PDB entry 7QY6 | X-ray diffraction, 1.65 A resolution | chains BBB and DDD of the 4 polymer chains in the assembly

== Chain BBB (and DDD) ==
Protein: Beta-aspartyl-peptidase
Source organism: Escherichia coli
Notes: EC 3.4.19.5; chain DDD of this document is another copy of the same molecule, construct and numbering; everything in this record applies to it too
UniProtKB: A0A246NXR9 (A0A246NXR9_ECOLX); residue numbers follow UniProt; this construct covers 179-321
Sequence (143 residues; row label = number of the first residue in the row):
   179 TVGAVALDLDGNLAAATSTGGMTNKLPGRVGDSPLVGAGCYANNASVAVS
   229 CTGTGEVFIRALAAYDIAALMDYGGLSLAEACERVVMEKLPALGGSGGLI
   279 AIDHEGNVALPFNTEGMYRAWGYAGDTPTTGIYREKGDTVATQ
Unresolved in the structure: 314-321
From the paper describing this entry:
  - catalytic residues: Thr179, Thr197, Thr230, Gly231 (citing earlier work)
  - contacts within the chain: Arg207-Glu234

== How chain BBB and chain DDD interact ==
Pairs across the interface - 24 pairs, chain BBB then chain DDD:
  Val214(BBB) - Ile237(DDD)  hydrophobic
  Val214(BBB) - Leu240(DDD)
  Tyr219(BBB) - Leu240(DDD)  hydrophobic
  Ile237(BBB) - Val214(DDD)  hydrophobic
  Leu240(BBB) - Val214(DDD)
  Leu240(BBB) - Tyr219(DDD)  hydrophobic
  Leu240(BBB) - Tyr243(DDD)  hydrophobic
  Tyr243(BBB) - Leu240(DDD)  hydrophobic
  Tyr243(BBB) - Tyr243(DDD)  hydrophobic
  Tyr243(BBB) - Asp244(DDD)  hydrogen bond
  Asp244(BBB) - Tyr243(DDD)  hydrogen bond
  Asp244(BBB) - Tyr251(DDD)  hydrogen bond
  Ala247(BBB) - Ala247(DDD)  hydrophobic
  Ala247(BBB) - Tyr251(DDD)
  Leu248(BBB) - Tyr251(DDD)
  Tyr251(BBB) - Asp244(DDD)  hydrogen bond
  Tyr251(BBB) - Ala247(DDD)
  Tyr251(BBB) - Leu248(DDD)
  Tyr251(BBB) - Tyr251(DDD)
  Tyr251(BBB) - Gly252(DDD)
  Tyr251(BBB) - Lys267(DDD)  hydrogen bond
  Gly252(BBB) - Tyr251(DDD)
  Lys267(BBB) - Tyr243(DDD)
  Lys267(BBB) - Tyr251(DDD)  hydrogen bond
Other interface residues (no listed pair), chain BBB (15 interface residues in all): Leu213, Gly215, Arg238, Ala239
Other interface residues (no listed pair), chain DDD (15 interface residues in all): Leu213, Gly215, Arg238, Ala239

== Summary ==
Chain BBB and chain DDD each contribute 15 residues to their interface, with 6 hydrogen bonds. Polar pairs
include Tyr243(BBB)-Asp244(DDD), Asp244(BBB)-Tyr251(DDD) and Tyr251(BBB)-Lys267(DDD). The paper reports
catalytic residues Thr179(BBB), Thr197(BBB) and Thr230(BBB) among others; contacts within the chain involving
Glu234(BBB) and Arg207(BBB).
Chain BBB and chain DDD are both Beta-aspartyl-peptidase (Escherichia coli); the structure, Structure of
E.coli Class 2 L-asparaginase EcAIII, wild type (WT EcAIII), was determined by X-ray diffraction (same
publication as 7QQ8, 7QSF, 7QTC, 7QVR, 7QYM, 7QYX, 7R1G and 7R5C).
